PDB entry 2RMU | X-ray diffraction, 3.00 A resolution | chains 2 and 3 of the 4 polymer chains in the assembly

== Chain 2 ==
Name: Human rhinovirus 14 coat protein (subunit VP2)
From: Human rhinovirus 14
UniProt: P03303 (POLG_HRV14); residues 1-262 here correspond to UniProt positions 69-330 (UniProt number = residue number + 68)
Chain sequence (262 residues; numbered 1 to 262; the number before each row is that of its first residue):
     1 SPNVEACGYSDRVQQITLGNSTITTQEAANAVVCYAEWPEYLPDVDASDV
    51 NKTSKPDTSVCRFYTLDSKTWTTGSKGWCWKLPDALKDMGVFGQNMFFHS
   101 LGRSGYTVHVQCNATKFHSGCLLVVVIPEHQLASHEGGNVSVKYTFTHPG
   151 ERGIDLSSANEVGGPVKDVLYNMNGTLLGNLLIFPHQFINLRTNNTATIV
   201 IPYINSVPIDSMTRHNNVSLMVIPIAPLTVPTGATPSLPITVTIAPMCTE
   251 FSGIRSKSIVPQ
Not modelled in the structure: 1-7
Sequence notes: conflict L170 (Ile239 in P03303)

== Chain 3 ==
Name: Human rhinovirus 14 coat protein (subunit VP3)
From: Human rhinovirus 14
UniProt: P03303 (POLG_HRV14); residues 1-236 here correspond to UniProt positions 331-566 (UniProt number = residue number + 330)
Chain sequence (236 residues; each row starts with the number of its first residue):
     1 GLPTTTLPGSGQFLTTDDRQSPSALPNYEPTPRIHIPGKVHNLLEIIQVD
    51 TLIPMNNTHTKDEVNSYLIPLNANRQNEQVFGTNLFIGDGVFKTTLLGEI
   101 VQYYTHWSGSLRFSLMYTGPALSSAKLILAYTPPGARGPQDRREAMLGTH
   151 VVWDIGLQSTIVMTIPWTSGVQFRYTDPDTYTSAGFLSCWYQTSLILPPE
   201 TTGQVYLLSFISACPDFKLRLMKDTQTISQTVALTE

== How chain 2 and chain 3 interact ==
Contacting residue pairs - 61 pairs, chain 2 then chain 3:
  R12(2) with L157(3)
  Y35(2) with P37(3), hydrophobic; G38(3)
  E37(2) with H35(3), salt bridge; P37(3)
  D46(2) with I34(3); H35(3), hydrogen bond (side chain-backbone)
  K116(2) with P120(3); A121(3), hydrogen bond (backbone-backbone); L122(3), hydrogen bond (backbone-backbone)
  F117(2) with P120(3); L122(3), hydrophobic; P199(3); T201(3)
  H118(2) with P120(3)
  S119(2) with T118(3)
  G120(2) with T118(3)
  N139(2) with E236(3), hydrogen bond (side chain-backbone)
  L170(2) with D62(3); E63(3); V64(3); Y67(3), hydrophobic
  Y171(2) with D62(3), hydrogen bond
  L177(2) with T94(3)
  L178(2) with V64(3), hydrophobic
  G179(2) with T51(3); L52(3), hydrogen bond (backbone-backbone); Y67(3), hydrogen bond (backbone-side chain)
  N180(2) with T51(3); T94(3), hydrogen bond (side chain-backbone); T95(3); L96(3), hydrogen bond (side chain-backbone)
  L182(2) with V49(3); D50(3); T51(3); L52(3), hydrophobic; F210(3), hydrophobic
  I183(2) with V49(3), hydrophobic; L96(3), hydrophobic
  N190(2) with M116(3); Y117(3); T118(3)
  R192(2) with Y117(3); G119(3), hydrogen bond (side chain-backbone); P120(3); A121(3); G156(3), hydrogen bond (side chain-backbone)
  T193(2) with S159(3)
  I204(2) with P37(3), hydrophobic
  N205(2) with I36(3)
  S206(2) with I34(3)
  V207(2) with I34(3)
  P208(2) with I34(3)
  I225(2) with V64(3); L68(3)
  A226(2) with L68(3), hydrophobic; T118(3)
  P227(2) with L68(3); Y206(3), hydrophobic
  P231(2) with E200(3)
  T232(2) with E200(3), hydrogen bond (backbone-backbone)
Interface residues without a listed pair, chain 2 (37 interface residues in all): C121, V169, F188, P202, Y203, T229
Interface residues without a listed pair, chain 3 (39 interface residues in all): R33, I46, I155, P198, T202, L208

== In short ==
37 residues of chain 2 and 39 residues of chain 3 are in contact, with 12 hydrogen bonds and 1 salt bridge.
Polar contacts include E37(2)-H35(3), D46(2)-H35(3) and N139(2)-E236(3).
Here chain 2 is Human rhinovirus 14 coat protein (subunit VP2) and chain 3 is Human rhinovirus 14 coat protein
(subunit VP3), both from Human rhinovirus 14. Entry 2RMU (Three-dimensional structures of drug-resistant
mutants of human rhinovirus 14) was determined by X-ray diffraction together with 1RMU from the same study.
